7CQI - chains S and A of the 5 polymer chains in the assembly; structure by electron microscopy, 3.20 A resolution.

== Chain S ==
Molecule: Serine palmitoyltransferase 1
From: Homo sapiens
Notes: EC 2.3.1.50
UniProt: O15269 (SPTC1_HUMAN); numbering as in UniProt (aligned over 1-473)
Amino-acid sequence (473 residues; row label = number of the first residue in the row):
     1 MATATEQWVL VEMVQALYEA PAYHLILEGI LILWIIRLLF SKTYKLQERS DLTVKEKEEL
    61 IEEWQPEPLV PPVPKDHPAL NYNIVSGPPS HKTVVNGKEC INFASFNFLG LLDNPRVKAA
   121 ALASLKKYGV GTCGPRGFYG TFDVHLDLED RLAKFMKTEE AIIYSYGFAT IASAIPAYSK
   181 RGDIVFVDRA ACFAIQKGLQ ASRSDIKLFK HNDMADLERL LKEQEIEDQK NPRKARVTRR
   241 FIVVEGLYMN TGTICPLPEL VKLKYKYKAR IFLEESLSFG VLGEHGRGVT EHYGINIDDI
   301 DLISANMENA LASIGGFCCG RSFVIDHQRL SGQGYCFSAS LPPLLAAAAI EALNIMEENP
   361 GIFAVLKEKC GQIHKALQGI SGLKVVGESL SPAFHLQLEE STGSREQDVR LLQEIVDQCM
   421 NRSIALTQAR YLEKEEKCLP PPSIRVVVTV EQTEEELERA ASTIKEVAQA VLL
Not modelled in the structure: 1-51, 473
Ligand contacts:
  - GE0 ([[(2R,3S,4R,5R)-5-(6-aminopurin-9-yl)-4-oxidanyl-3-phosphonooxy-oxolan-2-yl]methoxy-oxidanyl-phosphoryl] [(3R)-2,2-dimethyl-3-oxidanyl-4-oxidanylidene-4-[[3-oxidanylidene-3-[2-(2-oxidanylideneheptadecylsulfanyl)ethylamino]propyl]amino]butyl] hydrogen phosphate): Pro135, Phe138, Arg181, Arg203, Cys336, Phe337
  - pyridoxyl-serine-5-monophosphate (PLS; [3-hydroxy-2-methyl-5-phosphonooxymethyl-pyridin-4-ylmethyl]-serine): Cys133, Pro135, Phe337, Ser338, Ala339
UniProt features mapped onto this chain:
  - modified residue: Tyr164 (Phosphotyrosine)
  - natural variant: Ala20 (A20S: In ALS27), Tyr23 (Y23F: In ALS27), Leu38 (L38R: In ALS27; uncertain significance), Leu39 (deletion: In ALS27), Phe40 to Ser41 (deletion: In ALS27), Cys133 (C133W: In HSAN1A; C133Y: In HSAN1A), Val144 (V144D: In HSAN1A), Arg239 (R239W: In a breast cancer sample), Ala310 (A310G: Found in a patient with HSAN1A; uncertain significance), Ser331 (S331F: In HSAN1A; S331Y: In ALS27 and HSAN1A), Ala352 (A352V: In HSAN1A), Gly387 (G387A: Does not affect catalytic activity towards serine)
  - mutagenesis: Phe138 (F138A: Decreased catalytic activity with L-serine and palmitoyl-CoA as substrates), Tyr164 (Y164F: Increased serine palmitoyltransferase activity and sphingolipid content), Phe337 (F337A: Strongly decreased catalytic activity with L-serine and palmitoyl-CoA as substrates), Ser338 (S338A: Decreased catalytic activity with L-serine and palmitoyl-CoA as substrates)

== Chain A ==
Molecule: ORM1-like protein 3
From: Homo sapiens
UniProt: Q8N138 (ORML3_HUMAN); residues 1-153 here = UniProt positions 1-153
Amino-acid sequence (153 residues; numbered 1 to 153; the number before each row is that of its first residue):
     1 MNVGTAHSEV NPNTRVMNSR GIWLSYVLAI GLLHIVLLSI PFVSVPVVWT LTNLIHNMGM
    61 YIFLHTVKGT PFETPDQGKA RLLTHWEQMD YGVQFTASRK FLTITPIVLY FLTSFYTKYD
   121 QIHFVLNTVS LMSVLIPKLP QLHGVRIFGI NKY
Not modelled in the structure: 1-16, 147-153
Ligand contacts: GE0 ([[(2R,3S,4R,5R)-5-(6-aminopurin-9-yl)-4-oxidanyl-3-phosphonooxy-oxolan-2-yl]methoxy-oxidanyl-phosphoryl] [(3R)-2,2-dimethyl-3-oxidanyl-4-oxidanylidene-4-[[3-oxidanylidene-3-[2-(2-oxidanylideneheptadecylsulfanyl)ethylamino]propyl]amino]butyl] hydrogen phosphate): Pro75, Asp76, Tyr91
UniProt features mapped onto this chain:
  - region: Met1 to Met17 (Important for ceramide level-sensing)
  - modified residue: Pro137 (Hydroxyproline)
  - mutagenesis: Asn2 to Met17 (Impaired negative regulation of SPT complex activity in the presence of ceramides), Asn2 to Ser8 (Impaired negative regulation of SPT complex activity in the presence of ceramides), Asn2 (Impaired negative regulation of SPT complex activity in the presence of ceramides), Asn13 (N13A: Disrupted ceramide binding; impaired negative regulation of SPT complex activity in the presence of ceramides; in the absence of ceramides, reduced affinity of SPT complex towards palmitoyl-CoA), Val16 (V16R: Impaired negative regulation of SPT complex activity in the presence of ceramides), Ile22 (I22R: Impaired negative regulation of SPT complex activity in the presence of ceramides), Phe63 (F63P: Impaired negative regulation of SPT complex activity in the presence of ceramides; F63R: Impaired negative regulation of SPT complex activity in the presence of ceramides), His85 (H85A: No effect on the negative regulation of SPT complex activity in the presence of ceramides), Pro137 (P137A: Increased protein levels; decreased ubiquitination; increased negative regulation of SPT complex activity)

== Interface between chain S and chain A ==
Contacting residue pairs - 10 pairs, chain S then chain A:
  Lys180(S) - Thr74(A)  hydrogen bond
  Lys180(S) - Gly78(A)
  Arg181(S) - Asp76(A)  salt bridge
  Arg181(S) - Gln77(A)
  Arg181(S) - Gly78(A)
  Arg181(S) - Lys79(A)
  Ala201(S) - Gln77(A)
  His327(S) - Glu73(A)  salt bridge
  Leu330(S) - Glu73(A)
  Ser331(S) - Glu73(A)  hydrogen bond (backbone-side chain)
Also at the interface, not in a pair above, chain S (9 interface residues in all): Pro176, Arg203, Lys234
Also at the interface, not in a pair above, chain A (7 interface residues in all): Leu82

== In short ==
9 residues of chain S face 7 of chain A across their interface, with 2 hydrogen bonds and 2 salt bridges.
Among the polar pairs are Arg181(S)-Asp76(A), His327(S)-Glu73(A) and Lys180(S)-Thr74(A). Compound GE0 is bound
between chain S and chain A. Ligands of chain S: pyridoxyl-serine-5-monophosphate.
Here chain S is Serine palmitoyltransferase 1 and chain A is ORM1-like protein 3, both from Homo sapiens.
Entry 7CQI (Cryo-EM structure of the substrate-bound SPT-ORMDL3 complex) was determined by electron microscopy
(same publication as 6M4N, 6M4O and 7CQK).
